PDB entry 2PPB | X-ray diffraction, 3.00 A resolution | chains C and D of the 8 polymer chains in the assembly

[Chain C]
Protein: DNA-directed RNA polymerase beta chain
Organism: Thermus thermophilus
Notes: EC 2.7.7.6
UniProt: Q8RQE9 (RPOB_THET8); residue numbers follow UniProt; this construct covers 1-1119
Chain sequence (1119 residues; each row starts with the number of its first residue):
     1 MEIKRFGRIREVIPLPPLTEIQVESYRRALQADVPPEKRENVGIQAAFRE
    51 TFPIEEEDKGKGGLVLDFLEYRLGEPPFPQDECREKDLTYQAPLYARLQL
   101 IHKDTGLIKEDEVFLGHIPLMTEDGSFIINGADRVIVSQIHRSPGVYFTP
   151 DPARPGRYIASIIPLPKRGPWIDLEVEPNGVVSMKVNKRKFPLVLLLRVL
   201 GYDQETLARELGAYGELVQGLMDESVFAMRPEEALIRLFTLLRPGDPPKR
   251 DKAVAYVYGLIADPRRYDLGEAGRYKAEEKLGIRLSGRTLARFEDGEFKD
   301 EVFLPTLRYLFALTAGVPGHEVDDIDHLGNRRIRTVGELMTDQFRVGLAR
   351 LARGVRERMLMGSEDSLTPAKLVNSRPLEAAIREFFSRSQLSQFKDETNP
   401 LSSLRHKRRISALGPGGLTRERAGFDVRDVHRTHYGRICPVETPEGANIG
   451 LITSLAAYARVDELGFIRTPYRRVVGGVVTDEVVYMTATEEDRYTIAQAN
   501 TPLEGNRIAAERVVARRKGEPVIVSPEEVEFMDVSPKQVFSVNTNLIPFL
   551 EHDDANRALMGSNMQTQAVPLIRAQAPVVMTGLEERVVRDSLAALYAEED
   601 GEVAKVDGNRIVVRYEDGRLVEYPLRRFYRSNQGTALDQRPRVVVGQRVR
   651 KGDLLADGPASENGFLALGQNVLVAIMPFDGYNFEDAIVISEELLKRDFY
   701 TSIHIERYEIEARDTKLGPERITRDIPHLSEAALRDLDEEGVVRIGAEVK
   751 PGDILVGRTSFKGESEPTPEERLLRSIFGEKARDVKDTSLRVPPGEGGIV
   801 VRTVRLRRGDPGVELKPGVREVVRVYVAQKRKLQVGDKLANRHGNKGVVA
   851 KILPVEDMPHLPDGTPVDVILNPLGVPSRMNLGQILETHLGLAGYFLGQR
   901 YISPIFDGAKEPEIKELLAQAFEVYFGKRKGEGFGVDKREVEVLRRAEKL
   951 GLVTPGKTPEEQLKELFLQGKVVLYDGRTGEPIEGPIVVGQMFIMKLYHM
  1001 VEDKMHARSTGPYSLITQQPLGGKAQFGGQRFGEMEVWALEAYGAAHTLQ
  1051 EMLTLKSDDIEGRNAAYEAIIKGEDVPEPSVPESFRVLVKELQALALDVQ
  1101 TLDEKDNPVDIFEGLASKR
Small-molecule neighbours:
  - AMP-CPP (APC; diphosphomethylphosphonic acid adenosyl ester): E445, R557, S878, R879
  - streptolydigin (STD): R422, F425, R428, A447, I449

[Chain D]
Protein: DNA-directed RNA polymerase beta' chain
Organism: Thermus thermophilus
Notes: EC 2.7.7.6
UniProt: Q8RQE8 (RPOC_THET8); residue numbers follow UniProt; this construct covers 1-1524
Chain sequence (1524 residues; row label = number of the first residue in the row):
     1 MKKEVRKVRIALASPEKIRSWSYGEVEKPETINYRTLKPERDGLFDERIF
    51 GPIKDYECACGKYKRQRFEGKVCERCGVEVTKSIVRRYRMGHIELATPAA
   101 HIWFVKDVPSKIGTLLDLSATELEQVLYFSKYIVLDPKGAILNGVPVEKR
   151 QLLTDEEYRELRYGKQETYPLPPGVDALVKDGEEVVKGQELAPGVVSRLD
   201 GVALYRFPRRVRVEYVKKERAGLRLPLAAWVEKEAYKPGEILAELPEPYL
   251 FRAEEEGVVELKELEEGAFLVLRREDEPVATYFLPVGMTPLVVHGEIVEK
   301 GQPLAEAKGLLRMPRQVRAAQVEAEEEGETVYLTLFLEWTEPKDYRVQPH
   351 MNVVVPEGARVEAGDKIVAAIDPEEEVIAEAEGVVHLHEPASILVVKARV
   401 YPFEDDVEVSTGDRVAPGDVLADGGKVKSDVYGRVEVDLVRNVVRVVESY
   451 DIDARMGAEAIQQLLKELDLEALEKELLEEMKHPSRARRAKARKRLEVVR
   501 AFLDSGNRPEWMILEAVPVLPPDLRPMVQVDGGRFATSDLNDLYRRLINR
   551 NNRLKKLLAQGAPEIIIRNEKRMLQEAVDALLDNGRRGAPVTNPGSDRPL
   601 RSLTDILSGKQGRFRQNLLGKRVDYSGRSVIVVGPQLKLHQCGLPKRMAL
   651 ELFKPFLLKKMEEKGIAPNVKAARRMLERQRDIKDEVWDALEEVIHGKVV
   701 LLNRAPTLHRLGIQAFQPVLVEGQSIQLHPLVCEAFNADFDGDQMAVHVP
   751 LSSFAQAEARIQMLSAHNLLSPASGEPLAKPSRDIILGLYYITQVRKEKK
   801 GAGLEFATPEEALAAHERGEVALNAPIKVAGRETSVGRLKYVFANPDEAL
   851 LAVAHGIVDLQDVVTVRYMGKRLETSPGRILFARIVAEAVEDEKVAWELI
   901 QLDVPQEKNSLKDLVYQAFLRLGMEKTARLLDALKYYGFTFSTTSGITIG
   951 IDDAVIPEEKKQYLEEADRKLLQIEQAYEMGFLTDRERYDQILQLWTETT
  1001 EKVTQAVFKNFEENYPFNPLYVMAQSGARGNPQQIRQLCGLRGLMQKPSG
  1051 ETFEVPVRSSFREGLTVLEYFISSHGARKGGADTALRTADSGYLTRKLVD
  1101 VTHEIVVREADCGTTNYISVPLFQPDEVTRSLRLRKRADIEAGLYGRVLA
  1151 REVEVLGVRLEEGRYLSMDDVHLLIKAAEAGEIQEVPVRSPLTCQTRYGV
  1201 CQKCYGYDLSMARPVSIGEAVGIVAAQSIGEPGTQLTMRTFHTGGVAGAA
  1251 DITQGLPRVIELFEARRPKAKAVISEIDGVVRIEETEEKLSVFVESEGFS
  1301 KEYKLPKEARLLVKDGDYVEAGQPLTRGAIDPHQLLEAKGPEAVERYLVE
  1351 EIQKVYRAQGVKLHDKHIEIVVRQMMKYVEVTDPGDSRLLEGQVLEKWDV
  1401 EALNERLIAEGKTPVAWKPLLMGVTKSALSTKSWLSAASFQNTTHVLTEA
  1451 AIAGKKDELIGLKENVILGRLIPAGTGSDFVRFTQVVDQKTLKAIEEARK
  1501 EAVEAKERPAARRGVKREQPGKQA
Unresolved in the structure: 1, 208-390, 1244-1250, 1506-1524
Metal / ion sites: Zn2+ site 1: C58, C60, C73, C76; Mg2+: D739, D741, D743 (shared with 1 residue of chain H); Zn2+ site 2: C1112, C1194, C1201, C1204
Small-molecule neighbours:
  - AMP-CPP (APC; diphosphomethylphosphonic acid adenosyl ester): R704, P706, N737, D739, R783, R1029, T1088
  - streptolydigin (STD): A1082, A1085, L1086, R1087, D1090, L1256, P1257, I1260
Reported in the primary citation:
  - binding site for streptolydigin: A1082 to L1086
  - conformationally variable residues (order/disorder transition): G1244 to A1250, D1251 to G1255

[How chain C and chain D interact]
Contacting residue pairs - 346 pairs, chain C then chain D:
  E384(C) with G595(D)
  F425(C) with K1079(D); A1082(D), hydrophobic; D1083(D); L1086(D), hydrophobic
  R428(C) with R1078(D), hydrogen bond (backbone-side chain)
  D429(C) with R1078(D)
  V430(C) with S1074(D); H1075(D), hydrogen bond (backbone-side chain); R1078(D)
  R432(C) with K1047(D); P1048(D); F1053(D); F1071(D)
  Y435(C) with F1071(D), hydrophobic
  P440(C) with S1074(D); R1078(D), hydrogen bond (backbone-side chain)
  Q498(C) with V1067(D); L1068(D), hydrogen bond (side chain-backbone)
  N500(C) with V1067(D)
  R516(C) with L1068(D)
  G519(C) with F1053(D)
  P521(C) with F1053(D); L1068(D), hydrophobic
  V539(C) with F1071(D), hydrophobic
  L550(C) with Y1070(D)
  E551(C) with G1064(D); L1065(D), hydrogen bond (backbone-backbone)
  H552(C) with F1061(D), hydrogen bond (side chain-backbone); R1062(D); E1063(D), hydrogen bond (side chain-backbone); G1064(D)
  D553(C) with Y1070(D), hydrogen bond (backbone-side chain)
  D554(C) with Y1070(D)
  A555(C) with Y1070(D); A1077(D), hydrophobic
  A558(C) with Y1070(D)
  I676(C) with T948(D); I949(D)
  M677(C) with T948(D)
  P678(C) with S942(D); T943(D); I947(D), hydrophobic
  F679(C) with F939(D); S942(D); T943(D)
  D680(C) with D784(D); F939(D); T943(D)
  G681(C) with V633(D); P635(D); F939(D)
  Y682(C) with V633(D); P635(D); Q636(D), hydrogen bond
  N683(C) with D784(D)
  F684(C) with P730(D); C733(D), hydrophobic; S782(D); D784(D)
  E685(C) with D739(D); R783(D), salt bridge; R1029(D), salt bridge
  D686(C) with D739(D); F740(D); D741(D)
  A687(C) with V633(D), hydrophobic
  R713(C) with V530(D)
  L729(C) with R675(D)
  A732(C) with R681(D)
  A733(C) with R679(D)
  R735(C) with R681(D)
  D736(C) with R681(D), salt bridge
  K750(C) with R681(D)
  P751(C) with R679(D); Q680(D), hydrogen bond (backbone-backbone)
  G752(C) with E678(D); R679(D), hydrogen bond (backbone-side chain)
  D753(C) with R679(D), salt bridge; R681(D), salt bridge
  I754(C) with R679(D)
  E766(C) with K54(D), salt bridge; E57(D)
  E770(C) with R65(D), salt bridge
  P817(C) with G532(D)
  Q834(C) with Q724(D)
  V835(C) with V632(D); S725(D), hydrogen bond (backbone-side chain)
  G836(C) with Q724(D); S725(D), hydrogen bond (backbone-side chain)
  K846(C) with D741(D)
  G847(C) with F740(D); D741(D)
  V848(C) with V632(D), hydrophobic; F740(D), hydrogen bond (backbone-backbone); D741(D); G742(D)
  V849(C) with V632(D)
  A850(C) with V632(D), hydrophobic; V633(D), hydrophobic
  N872(C) with D784(D)
  P873(C) with I947(D)
  L874(C) with R783(D); D784(D); M1023(D), hydrophobic; A1028(D), hydrophobic; R1029(D)
  P877(C) with L1020(D), hydrophobic; M1023(D), hydrophobic
  S878(C) with R1029(D), hydrogen bond; Q1034(D), hydrogen bond (backbone-side chain)
  R879(C) with R1029(D)
  M880(C) with Q1034(D); Q1037(D); F1061(D), hydrophobic
  L882(C) with L1038(D), hydrophobic; F1061(D); R1062(D)
  I885(C) with I949(D), hydrophobic; G950(D); I951(D)
  L886(C) with I951(D), hydrophobic
  H889(C) with G950(D); I951(D); D952(D)
  F906(C) with L1065(D); T1066(D); V1067(D), hydrophobic; Y1070(D), hydrophobic
  E911(C) with I951(D); R1062(D), salt bridge
  K915(C) with D952(D), salt bridge
  R946(C) with Y791(D), hydrogen bond; R796(D); D859(D), salt bridge; L860(D); Q861(D), hydrogen bond
  K949(C) with R796(D); K828(D); D859(D), salt bridge; D862(D), salt bridge
  L950(C) with F1017(D)
  Q969(C) with D952(D)
  K971(C) with D953(D), salt bridge
  I983(C) with T943(D); T944(D); G946(D)
  E984(C) with Y791(D), hydrogen bond; L860(D); T944(D), hydrogen bond (backbone-backbone); S945(D); G946(D), hydrogen bond (backbone-backbone)
  G985(C) with G946(D)
  P986(C) with G946(D); T948(D), hydrogen bond (backbone-side chain)
  I987(C) with G946(D); T948(D)
  V988(C) with T948(D), hydrogen bond (backbone-side chain); I949(D); G950(D)
  H999(C) with Q724(D), hydrogen bond
  V1001(C) with R628(D)
  E1002(C) with R628(D); Q744(D), hydrogen bond
  D1003(C) with S629(D); Q724(D), hydrogen bond (backbone-side chain)
  M1005(C) with R628(D); S629(D); R647(D); M648(D), hydrophobic; G723(D); Q724(D)
  H1006(C) with S626(D); G627(D); R628(D), hydrogen bond (backbone-backbone)
  A1007(C) with S626(D); G627(D); M648(D), hydrophobic; E651(D)
  R1008(C) with D624(D), salt bridge; Y625(D); S626(D), hydrogen bond (backbone-backbone); E651(D)
  S1009(C) with D624(D); Y625(D); E651(D), hydrogen bond (backbone-side chain); K654(D); P655(D)
  T1010(C) with D624(D); Y625(D)
  Y1013(C) with D624(D), hydrogen bond
  L1015(C) with V528(D), hydrophobic
  I1016(C) with R87(D), hydrogen bond (backbone-side chain); D523(D); L524(D); P526(D), hydrophobic
  Q1019(C) with Q616(D), hydrogen bond; K621(D), hydrogen bond (side chain-backbone); R622(D), hydrogen bond (side chain-backbone)
  P1020(C) with R622(D); D624(D)
  L1021(C) with R622(D)
  G1029(C) with R622(D), hydrogen bond (backbone-side chain); V623(D); S626(D)
  Q1030(C) with K621(D); R622(D); V623(D), hydrogen bond (backbone-backbone); S626(D), hydrogen bond (backbone-side chain); G627(D); R628(D); A746(D); H748(D)
  R1031(C) with K621(D), hydrogen bond (backbone-backbone); R622(D)
  F1032(C) with L619(D); G620(D); K621(D), hydrogen bond (backbone-backbone); H748(D)
  G1033(C) with L619(D); K621(D)
  E1034(C) with L619(D); R1096(D), salt bridge
  M1035(C) with T707(D)
  E1036(C) with N703(D); T707(D), hydrogen bond
  W1038(C) with T1095(D); R1096(D); V1099(D), hydrophobic; I1223(D); Q1227(D)
  A1039(C) with I713(D), hydrophobic; Q1227(D)
  L1040(C) with M763(D), hydrophobic
  E1041(C) with A1220(D); L1462(D); V1466(D)
  A1042(C) with R710(D); A1220(D)
  Y1043(C) with R710(D), hydrogen bond (side chain-backbone); I713(D); Q762(D); M763(D), hydrophobic; N768(D)
  G1044(C) with Q762(D), hydrogen bond (backbone-side chain); G1475(D); T1476(D), hydrogen bond (backbone-side chain)
  A1045(C) with E758(D); Q762(D)
  A1046(C) with E758(D), hydrogen bond (backbone-side chain); L1471(D), hydrophobic; T1476(D), hydrogen bond (backbone-side chain); G1477(D)
  H1047(C) with F754(D); E758(D), hydrogen bond (backbone-side chain); L1471(D)
  T1048(C) with A755(D), hydrogen bond (side chain-backbone); E758(D), hydrogen bond
  L1049(C) with V1466(D), hydrophobic; I1472(D), hydrophobic
  Q1050(C) with G1469(D), hydrogen bond (side chain-backbone); R1470(D); L1471(D), hydrogen bond (side chain-backbone)
  E1051(C) with P750(D); L751(D), hydrogen bond (side chain-backbone); S752(D), hydrogen bond (side chain-backbone); A755(D)
  L1053(C) with V1466(D)
  T1054(C) with G1469(D)
  K1056(C) with V623(D); D624(D), hydrogen bond (backbone-backbone); Y625(D), hydrogen bond (side chain-backbone); V749(D), hydrogen bond (side chain-backbone); L751(D)
  S1057(C) with R622(D), hydrogen bond (side chain-backbone)
  I1070(C) with F656(D), hydrophobic
  I1071(C) with K659(D); V670(D), hydrophobic
  D1075(C) with S753(D)
  V1076(C) with S752(D)
  P1082(C) with L1468(D)
  E1083(C) with R87(D), salt bridge; Y88(D), hydrogen bond
  S1084(C) with N617(D), hydrogen bond (backbone-side chain)
  F1085(C) with N617(D); I1467(D); L1468(D), hydrophobic
  R1086(C) with Y88(D), hydrogen bond
  V1087(C) with L524(D), hydrophobic
  L1088(C) with F614(D), hydrophobic; N617(D)
  K1090(C) with Y88(D), hydrogen bond (side chain-backbone); M90(D); L520(D)
  E1091(C) with L520(D); L603(D); I606(D); R613(D), salt bridge
  L1092(C) with L607(D), hydrophobic; L1447(D), hydrophobic
  Q1093(C) with W21(D); M90(D); P518(D)
  A1094(C) with M90(D), hydrophobic; P518(D); L520(D), hydrophobic; L603(D), hydrophobic
  L1095(C) with L582(D), hydrophobic; L603(D), hydrophobic; L607(D), hydrophobic
  A1096(C) with A13(D); W21(D); H101(D)
  L1097(C) with A11(D); W21(D); H101(D)
  D1098(C) with R9(D); I10(D); A11(D), hydrogen bond (backbone-backbone); L12(D); K17(D), salt bridge; W21(D)
  V1099(C) with R9(D)
  Q1100(C) with R9(D), hydrogen bond (backbone-backbone)
  T1101(C) with V5(D); K7(D)
  L1102(C) with R6(D); K7(D), hydrogen bond (backbone-backbone); V8(D); R9(D)
  D1103(C) with K3(D), salt bridge; K7(D)
  E1104(C) with K7(D), hydrogen bond (backbone-side chain)
  D1106(C) with K7(D), salt bridge; K1456(D), salt bridge
  F1112(C) with Y88(D), hydrophobic
  L1115(C) with Y23(D), hydrogen bond (backbone-side chain); I84(D), hydrophobic; V85(D), hydrophobic; R89(D), hydrogen bond (backbone-side chain)
  A1116(C) with Y23(D), hydrogen bond (backbone-side chain)
  S1117(C) with Y23(D), hydrogen bond (backbone-side chain)
  K1118(C) with S20(D); S22(D); Y23(D)
  R1119(C) with E79(D)
Other interface residues (no listed pair), chain C (189 interface residues in all): H431, H434, C439, T443, I449, G450, E520, P536, F540, E748, R791, G795, E796, G818, D837, K838, K851, K910, E948, G951, L968, G970, R978, P982, K1004, T1017, Q1018, G1028, V1037, M1052, K1072, V1081, V1109, I1111
Other interface residues (no listed pair), chain D (203 interface residues in all): E4, I18, W103, F104, D531, Y544, R615, L618, V630, I631, P645, L652, L658, H709, L711, I785, L787, E798, I827, Y936, T940, N1014, Y1015, G1030, R1042, V1055, I1072, G1081, G1092, E1219, V1224, A1451, E1458, K1463

[Summary]
189 residues of chain C face 203 of chain D across their interface, with 68 hydrogen bonds and 21 salt
bridges. Among the polar pairs are E685(C)-R783(D), E685(C)-R1029(D) and D736(C)-R681(D). Streptolydigin and
AMP-CPP are bound between chain C and chain D. From the paper: a binding site for streptolydigin at A1082(D);
conformational variability at G1244(D) and D1251(D).
Chain C is DNA-directed RNA polymerase beta chain and chain D is DNA-directed RNA polymerase beta' chain, both
from Thermus thermophilus; the structure, Crystal structure of the T. thermophilus RNAP polymerase elongation
complex with the ntp substrate analog and ..., was determined by X-ray diffraction together with 2O5J from the
same study.
